Entry 8J6R (electron microscopy, 2.76 A resolution); this record covers chains A and R of the 5 polymer chains in the assembly.

Chain A:
Molecule: Guanine nucleotide-binding protein G(i) subunit alpha-1
Organism: Homo sapiens
UniProtKB: P63096 (GNAI1_HUMAN); residue numbers follow UniProt; this construct covers 3-354
Amino-acid sequence (352 residues; each row starts with the number of its first residue):
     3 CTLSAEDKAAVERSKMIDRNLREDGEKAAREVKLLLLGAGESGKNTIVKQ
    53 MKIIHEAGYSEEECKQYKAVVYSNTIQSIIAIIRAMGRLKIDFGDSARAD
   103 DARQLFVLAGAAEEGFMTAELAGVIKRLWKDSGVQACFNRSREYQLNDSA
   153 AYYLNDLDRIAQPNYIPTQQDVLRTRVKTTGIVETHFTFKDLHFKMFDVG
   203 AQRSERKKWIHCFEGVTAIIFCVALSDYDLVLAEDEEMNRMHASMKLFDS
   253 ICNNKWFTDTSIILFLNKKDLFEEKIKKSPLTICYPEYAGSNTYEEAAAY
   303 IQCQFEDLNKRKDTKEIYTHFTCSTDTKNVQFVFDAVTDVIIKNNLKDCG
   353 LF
Unresolved in the structure: 55-181
Construct notes: conflict N47 (Ser in P63096), A203 (Gly in P63096), A245 (Glu in P63096), S326 (Ala in P63096)
UniProt features mapped onto this chain:
  - region: K35 to K46, T48 (G1 motif), D173 to T181 (G2 motif), F196 to G202, Q204, R205 (G3 motif), I265 to D272 (G4 motif), T324, C325, T327 to T329 (G5 motif)
  - binding site (GTP): E43 to K46, T48, S151, L175 to T181, D200 to G202, Q204, N269 to D272
  - binding site (Mg(2+)): T181
  - modified residue: R178 (ADP-ribosylarginine), Q204 (Deamidated glutamine), C351 (ADP-ribosylcysteine)
  - lipidation: C3 (S-palmitoyl cysteine)

Chain R:
Molecule: Hydroxycarboxylic acid receptor 2
Organism: Homo sapiens
UniProtKB: Q8TDS4 (HCAR2_HUMAN); residues 8-301 here = UniProt positions 8-301
Amino-acid sequence (295 residues; row label = number of the first residue in the row):
     8 DHFLEIDKKNCCVFRDDFIVKVLPPVLGLEFIFGLLGNGLALWIFCFHLK
    58 SWKSSRIFLFNLAVADFLLIICLPFLMDNYVRRWDWKFGDIPCRLMLFML
   108 AMNRQGSIIFLTVVAVDRYFRVVHPHHALNKISNRTAAIISCLLWGITIG
   158 LTVHLLKKKMPIQNGGANLCSSFSICHTFQWHEAMFLLEFFLPLGIILFC
   208 SARIIWSLRQRQMDRHAKIKRAITFIMVVAIVFVICFLPSVVVRIRIFWL
   258 LHTSGTQNCEVYRSVDLAFFITLSFTYMNSMLDPVVYYFSSPSFN
Construct notes: expression tag (302)
Disulfide bonds: C18-C183, C19-C266, C100-C177
Glycans and other covalent adducts: N-acetylglucosamine (NAG) linked to N17
Ligand contacts: FI7 (2-[[2,2-dimethyl-3-[3-(5-oxidanylpyridin-2-yl)-1,2,4-oxadiazol-5-yl]propanoyl]amino]cyclohexene-1-carboxylic acid): Y87, W91, M103, L104, L107, A108, R111, Q112, L158, H161, L162, C177, S178, S179, F180, W188, H189, M192, L280, Y284
What the authors report for this chain:
  - mutagenesis - R111A: decreased signaling in response to FI7
  - conformationally variable residues (helix shift, loop rearrangement): H161, S179, H189
  - binding site for FI7: Q112, H161, S179
  - mutagenesis - F244A, F244W (10-fold): decreased signaling
  - mutagenesis - F244Y: unchanged signaling

Chain A / chain R interface:
Contacting residue pairs (29; chain A residue first):
  A31(A) with K138(R)
  L194(A) with H133(R)
  D337(A) with R218(R), hydrogen bond (backbone-side chain)
  T340(A) with H133(R); R218(R)
  D341(A) with R218(R), salt bridge; M220(R)
  I343(A) with P132(R), hydrophobic; H133(R)
  I344(A) with V129(R); P132(R), hydrophobic; R218(R); M220(R), hydrophobic
  K345(A) with M220(R)
  N347(A) with R128(R); P132(R)
  L348(A) with V129(R), hydrophobic
  D350(A) with K60(R); R63(R); R128(R)
  C351(A) with S62(R); R128(R)
  G352(A) with S298(R), hydrogen bond (backbone-side chain); P299(R)
  L353(A) with R125(R); A229(R)
  F354(A) with K225(R), hydrogen bond (backbone-side chain); I226(R), hydrophobic; P299(R)
Other interface residues (no listed pair), chain A (17 interface residues in all): D315, F336
Other interface residues (no listed pair), chain R (22 interface residues in all): L66, D124, N137, L215, H223, I233

In short:
The interface between chain A and chain R involves 17 residues on one side and 22 on the other; the contacts
include 3 hydrogen bonds and 1 salt bridge. Polar pairs include D341(A)-R218(R), D337(A)-R218(R) and
G352(A)-S298(R). From the paper: a binding site for FI7 at Q112(R), H161(R) and S179(R); F244A and F244W of
chain R reduce signaling; 4 substitutions were tested in all.
Here chain A is Guanine nucleotide-binding protein G(i) subunit alpha-1 and chain R is Hydroxycarboxylic acid
receptor 2, both from Homo sapiens. Entry 8J6R (Cryo-EM structure of the MK-6892-bound human HCAR2-Gi1
complex) was determined by electron microscopy, deposited together with 8J6P and 8J6Q.
